PDB entry 9CO6 | electron microscopy, 3.01 A resolution | chains A and E of the 6 polymer chains in the assembly

[Chain A]
Name: Spike glycoprotein
Organism: Severe acute respiratory syndrome coronavirus 2
UniProt: P0DTC2 (SPIKE_SARS2); aligned to UniProt positions 7-1224 over residues 3-1220 (the alignment contains insertions or deletions, so no single offset holds)
Chain sequence (1252 residues; numbered -9 to 1242; the number before each row is that of its first residue; numbers below 1 keep their minus sign (Met-9 is residue -9)):
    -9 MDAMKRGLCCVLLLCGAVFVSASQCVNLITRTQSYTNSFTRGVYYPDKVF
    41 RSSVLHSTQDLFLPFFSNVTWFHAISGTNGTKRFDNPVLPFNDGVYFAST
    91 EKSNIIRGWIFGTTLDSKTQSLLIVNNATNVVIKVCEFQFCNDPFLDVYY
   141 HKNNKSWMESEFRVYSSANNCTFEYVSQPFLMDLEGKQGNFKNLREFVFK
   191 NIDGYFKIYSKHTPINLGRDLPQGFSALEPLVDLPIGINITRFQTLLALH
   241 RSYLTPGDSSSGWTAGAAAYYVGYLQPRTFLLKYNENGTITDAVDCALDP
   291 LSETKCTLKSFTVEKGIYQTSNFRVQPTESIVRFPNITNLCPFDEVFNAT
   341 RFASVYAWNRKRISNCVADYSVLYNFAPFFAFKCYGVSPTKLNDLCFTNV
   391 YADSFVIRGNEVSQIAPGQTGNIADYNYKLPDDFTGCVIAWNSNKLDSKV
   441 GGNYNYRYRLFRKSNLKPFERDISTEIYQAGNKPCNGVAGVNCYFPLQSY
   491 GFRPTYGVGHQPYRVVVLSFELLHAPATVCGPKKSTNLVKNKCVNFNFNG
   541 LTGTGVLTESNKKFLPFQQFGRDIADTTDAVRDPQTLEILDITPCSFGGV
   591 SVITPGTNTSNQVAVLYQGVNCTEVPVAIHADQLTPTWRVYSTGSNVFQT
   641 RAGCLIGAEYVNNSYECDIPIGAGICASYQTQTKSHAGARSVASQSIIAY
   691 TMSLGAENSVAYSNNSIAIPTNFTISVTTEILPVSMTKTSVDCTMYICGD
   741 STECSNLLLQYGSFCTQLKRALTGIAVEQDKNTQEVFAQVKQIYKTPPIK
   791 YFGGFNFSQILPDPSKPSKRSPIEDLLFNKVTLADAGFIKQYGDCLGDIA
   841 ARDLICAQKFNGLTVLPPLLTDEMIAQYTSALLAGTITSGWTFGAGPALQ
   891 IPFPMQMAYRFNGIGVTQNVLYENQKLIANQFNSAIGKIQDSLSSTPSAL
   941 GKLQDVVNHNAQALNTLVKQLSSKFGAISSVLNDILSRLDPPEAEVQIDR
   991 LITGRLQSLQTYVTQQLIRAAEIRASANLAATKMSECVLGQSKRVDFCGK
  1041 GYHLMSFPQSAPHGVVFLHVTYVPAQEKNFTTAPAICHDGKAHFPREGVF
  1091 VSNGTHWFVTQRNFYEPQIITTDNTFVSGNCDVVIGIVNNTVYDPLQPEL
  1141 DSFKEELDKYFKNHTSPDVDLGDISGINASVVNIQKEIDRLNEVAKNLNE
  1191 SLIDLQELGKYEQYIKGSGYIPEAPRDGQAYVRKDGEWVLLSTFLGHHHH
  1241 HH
Not modelled in the structure: -9 to 21, 139-147, 243-256, 617-633, 673-683, 824-843, 1146-1242
Construct notes: initiating methionine (-9); expression tag (-8 to 2, 1221-1242); insertion (5-7, 12); conflict Val8 (Pro9 in P0DTC2), Phe9 (Leu10 in P0DTC2), Ile19 (Thr in P0DTC2), 47 further conflict positions vs the reference (P0DTC2) not listed
Disulfide bonds: Cys126-Cys161, Cys286-Cys296, Cys331-Cys356, Cys374-Cys427, Cys475-Cys483, Cys612-Cys644, Cys657-Cys666, Cys733-Cys755, Cys738-Cys744, Cys1027-Cys1038, Cys1077-Cys1121
Glycans and other covalent adducts: N-acetylglucosamine (NAG) linked to Asn58, Asn277, Asn326, Asn611, Asn704, Asn712, Asn796, Asn1069, Asn1093, Asn1129
Curated features (UniProtKB/Swiss-Prot):
  - glycosylation (N-linked (GlcNAc...) asparagine): Asn653 (complex), Asn705 (high mannose), Asn1130 (complex)

[Chain E]
Name: Nanosota-9
Organism: Vicugna pacos
Chain sequence (150 residues; numbered 1 to 150; the number before each row is that of its first residue):
     1 QVQLQESGGGLVQPGGSLRLSCTASGIALHTHATGWFRQAPGKEREGVSC
    51 ISSGDGTTYYEDSVEGRFTISRDNAKNTVYLQMNSLKLEDTAVYYCAADP
   101 GAVCHSGSYYYTDDDFYYRGQGTQVTVSSGGQHHHHHHGAYPYDVPDYAS
Not modelled in the structure: 130-150
Disulfide bonds: Cys22-Cys96, Cys50-Cys104

[How chain A and chain E interact]
Residue-residue contacts (13; chain A residue first):
  Asn400(A) - Asn84(E)
  Asn400(A) - Ser85(E)  hydrogen bond (side chain-backbone)
  Ser403(A) - Thr69(E)
  Ser403(A) - Asn84(E)
  Gln404(A) - Gly66(E)
  Val498(A) - Val12(E)  hydrophobic
  Val498(A) - Gly15(E)
  Val498(A) - Gly16(E)
  Val498(A) - Ser17(E)
  Gly499(A) - Gly15(E)
  Gly499(A) - Gly16(E)
  Gly499(A) - Ser17(E)  hydrogen bond (backbone-side chain)
  His500(A) - Gly15(E)  hydrogen bond (side chain-backbone)
Other interface residues (no listed pair), chain A (8 interface residues in all): Gly399, Val402
Other interface residues (no listed pair), chain E (9 interface residues in all): Gln82

[Summary]
8 residues of chain A face 9 of chain E across their interface, with 3 hydrogen bonds. Among the polar pairs
are Asn400(A)-Ser85(E), Gly499(A)-Ser17(E) and His500(A)-Gly15(E). N-acetylglucosamine is covalently linked to
Asn58(A), Asn277(A), Asn326(A), Asn611(A), Asn704(A) and Asn712(A) and 4 more.
Here chain A is Spike glycoprotein (Severe acute respiratory syndrome coronavirus 2) and chain E is Nanosota-9
(Vicugna pacos). Entry 9CO6 (BA.5 spike/Nanosota-9 complex) was determined by electron microscopy, deposited
together with 9CO7, 9CO8 and 9CO9.
